Entry 6TIY (X-ray diffraction, 2.29 A resolution); this record covers chains B and E of the 5 polymer chains in the assembly.

# Chain B
Protein: Tubulin beta-1 chain
Organism: Drosophila melanogaster
Notes: engineered mutation(s): Y222F
UniProt: Q24560 (TBB1_DROME); residue numbers follow UniProt; this construct covers 1-447
Amino-acid sequence (447 residues; row label = number of the first residue in the row):
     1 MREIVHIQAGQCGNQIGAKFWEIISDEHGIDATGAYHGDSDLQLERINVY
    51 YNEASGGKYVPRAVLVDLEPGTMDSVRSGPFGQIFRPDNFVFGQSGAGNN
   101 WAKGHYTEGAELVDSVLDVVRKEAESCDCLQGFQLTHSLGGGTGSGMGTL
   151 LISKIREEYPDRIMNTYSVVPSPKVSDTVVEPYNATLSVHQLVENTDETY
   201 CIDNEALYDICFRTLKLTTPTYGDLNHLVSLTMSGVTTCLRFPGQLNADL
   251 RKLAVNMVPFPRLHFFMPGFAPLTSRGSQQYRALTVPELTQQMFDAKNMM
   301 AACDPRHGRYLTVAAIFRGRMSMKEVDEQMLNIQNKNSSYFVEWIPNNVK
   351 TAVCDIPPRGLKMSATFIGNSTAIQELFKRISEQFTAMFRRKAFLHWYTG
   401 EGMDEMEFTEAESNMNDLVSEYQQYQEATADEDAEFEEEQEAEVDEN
Unresolved in the structure: 279-280, 433-447
Curated features (UniProtKB/Swiss-Prot):
  - binding site (GTP): Q11, E69, S138, G142, T143, G144, N204, N226
  - binding site (Mg(2+)): E69
  - modified residue (Phosphoserine): S40, S339
Ligand contacts: phosphomethylphosphonic acid guanylate ester (G2P): A9, G10, Q11, C12, Q15, I16, D67, A97, G98, N99, S138, G140, G141, G142, T143, G144, V169, P171, V175, S176, D177, E181, N204, L207, Y222, L225, N226

# Chain E
Protein: Stathmin-4
Organism: Rattus norvegicus
UniProt: P63043 (STMN4_RAT); residues 4-145 here correspond to UniProt positions 48-189 (UniProt number = residue number + 44)
Amino-acid sequence (143 residues; row label = number of the first residue in the row):
     3 MADMEVIELNKATSGQSWEVILKPPSFDGVPEFNASLPRRRDPSLEEIQK
    53 KLEAAEERRKYQEAELLKHLAEKREHEREVIQKAIEENNNFIKMAKEKLA
   103 QKMESNKENREAHLAAMLERLQEKDKHAEEVRKNKELKEEASR
Unresolved in the structure: 3, 35-43
Construct notes: initiating methionine (3); engineered mutation A4 (Ser48 in P63043), A14 (Cys58 in P63043), W20 (Phe64 in P63043)
Curated features (UniProtKB/Swiss-Prot):
  - modified residue: S46 (Phosphoserine)

# Chain B / chain E interface
Contacting residue pairs (20):
  Y106(B) with H78(E), hydrogen bond; E79(E); V82(E), hydrophobic; I83(E)
  L150(B) with E79(E)
  S153(B) with R76(E), hydrogen bond
  K154(B) with R76(E); E79(E)
  R156(B) with L72(E)
  E157(B) with L69(E); L72(E); R76(E), salt bridge
  P160(B) with E65(E)
  T399(B) with E89(E)
  E401(B) with V82(E); A86(E)
  G402(B) with V82(E); K85(E); A86(E)
  E407(B) with H78(E), salt bridge
Also at the interface, not in a pair above, chain B (18 interface residues in all): H105, D161, Q191, E194, N195, G400, M403
Also at the interface, not in a pair above, chain E (14 interface residues in all): L68, A73, K75

# Overview
18 residues of chain B and 14 residues of chain E are in contact; the contacts include 2 hydrogen bonds and 2
salt bridges. Among the polar pairs are E157(B)-R76(E), E407(B)-H78(E) and Y106(B)-H78(E). Bound to chain B:
phosphomethylphosphonic acid guanylate ester.
Chain B is Tubulin beta-1 chain (Drosophila melanogaster) and chain E is Stathmin-4 (Rattus norvegicus); the
structure, Drosophila gmpcpp-tubulin, was determined by X-ray diffraction together with 6TIS, 6TIU and 6TIZ
from the same study.
